6UVR - chains A and E of the 12 polymer chains in the assembly; structure by electron microscopy, 4.00 A resolution.

[Chain A (and E)]
Name: Gap junction beta-2 protein
Organism: Homo sapiens
Notes: chain E of this document is another copy of the same molecule, construct and numbering; everything in this record applies to it too
UniProt: P29033 (CXB2_HUMAN); residue numbers follow UniProt; this construct covers 1-226
Amino-acid sequence (226 residues; each row starts with the number of its first residue):
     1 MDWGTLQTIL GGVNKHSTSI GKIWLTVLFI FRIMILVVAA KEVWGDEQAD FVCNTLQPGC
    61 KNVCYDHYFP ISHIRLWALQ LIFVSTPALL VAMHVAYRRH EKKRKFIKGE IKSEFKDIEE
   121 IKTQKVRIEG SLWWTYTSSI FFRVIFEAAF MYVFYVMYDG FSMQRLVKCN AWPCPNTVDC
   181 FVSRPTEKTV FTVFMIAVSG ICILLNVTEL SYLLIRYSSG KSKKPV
Not modelled in the structure: 1-16, 97-133, 214-226
Construct notes: engineered mutation S211 (Cys in P29033), S218 (Cys in P29033)
Disulfide bonds: C53-C180, C60-C174, C64-C169
Curated features (UniProtKB/Swiss-Prot):
  - binding site (Ca(2+)): E42, G45, E47
  - natural variant: G12 (G12R: In KIDAD), S17 (S17F: In KIDAD), W24 to V226 (deletion: In DFNB1A), R32 (R32H: In DFNB1A; R32L), M34 (M34T: In DFNB1A), V37 (V37I: In DFNB1A), W44 (W44C: In DFNA3A; W44S: In DFNA3A), G45 (G45E: In DFNB1A), D46 to Q48 (sequence variant, change not given here; May contribute to deafness), D46 (D46E: In DFNA3A), D50 (D50N: In KIDAD and HID syndrome; D50Y: In KIDAD), N54 (N54K: In BAPS), 32 further natural variant entries in UniProt
  - mutagenesis: D2 to L10 (Strongly reduced insertion into the cell membrane and strongly reduced gap junction plaque assembly), D2 to Q7 (Loss of gap junction ion conductance), M34 (M34A: Loss of gap junction ion conductance, probably due to very low open probability of the channels. Can form functional channels with wild-type, but with strongly reduced channel conductance ...)
From the paper describing this entry:
  - post-translational modification sites: M1 (citing earlier work)

[Interface between chain A and chain E]
Contacting residue pairs - 12 pairs, chain A then chain E:
  C53(A) - L56(E)
  N54(A) - T55(E)  hydrogen bond
  N54(A) - L56(E)  hydrogen bond (side chain-backbone)
  N54(A) - Q57(E)  hydrogen bond
  T55(A) - N54(E)  hydrogen bond
  T55(A) - L56(E)
  L56(A) - N54(E)
  L56(A) - L56(E)  hydrophobic
  Q57(A) - N54(E)  hydrogen bond
  P175(A) - N54(E)
  N176(A) - T177(E)
  T177(A) - N176(E)
Also at the interface, not in a pair above, chain A (9 interface residues in all): D179
Also at the interface, not in a pair above, chain E (8 interface residues in all): P175, D179

[Summary]
The interface between chain A and chain E involves 9 residues on one side and 8 on the other, with 5 hydrogen
bonds. Among the polar pairs are N54(A)-T55(E), N54(A)-L56(E) and N54(A)-Q57(E). Curated annotation (UniProt)
lists 3 Ca2+-binding residues and 10 mutagenesis sites on chain A. From the paper: a modification site at
M1(A).
Both chains are Gap junction beta-2 protein (Homo sapiens). Entry 6UVR (Human Connexin-26 (Neutral pH open
conformation)) was determined by electron microscopy, deposited together with 6UVS and 6UVT.
